PDB entry 7W4B | X-ray diffraction, 2.50 A resolution | chains C and H of the 12 polymer chains in the assembly

# Chain C (and H)
Name: 17 kDa phloem lectin
From: Cucumis sativus
Notes: chain H of this document is another copy of the same molecule, construct and numbering; everything in this record applies to it too
Reference sequence: Q8LK69 (Q8LK69_CUCSA); residue numbers follow UniProt; this construct covers 5-154
Amino-acid sequence (150 residues; each row starts with the number of its first residue):
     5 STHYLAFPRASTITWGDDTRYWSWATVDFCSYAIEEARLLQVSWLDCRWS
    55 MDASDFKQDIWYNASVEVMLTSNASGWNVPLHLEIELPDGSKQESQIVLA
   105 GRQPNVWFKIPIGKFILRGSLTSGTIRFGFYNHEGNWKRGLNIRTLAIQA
Not modelled in the structure: 123-126

# Interface between chain C and chain H
Contacting residue pairs - 8 pairs, chain C then chain H:
  Ser-79(C) / Ser-76(H)
  Ser-79(C) / Asn-77(H)
  Gly-80(C) / Asn-77(H)
  Asn-82(C) / Asn-77(H)
  Asn-82(C) / Arg-143(H)  hydrogen bond (backbone-side chain)
  Asn-140(C) / Ala-78(H)
  Asn-140(C) / Ser-79(H)
  Arg-143(C) / Ser-76(H)
Interface residues without a listed pair, chain C (8 interface residues in all): Trp-81, Val-83, Trp-141

# Summary
The interface between chain C and chain H involves 8 residues on one side and 5 on the other, with 1 hydrogen
bond. The hydrogen-bonded pair is Asn-82(C)/Arg-143(H).
Both chains are 17 kDa phloem lectin (Cucumis sativus). Entry 7W4B (Phloem lectin (PP2) structure -complex
with Chitotrise) was determined by X-ray diffraction together with 7VUB, 7VWB and 7YAQ from the same study.
